7PKR - chains UB and VB of the 78 polymer chains in the assembly; structure by electron microscopy, 3.80 A resolution.

== Chain UB (and VB) ==
Molecule: Major vault protein
From: Rattus norvegicus
Notes: chain VB of this document is another copy of the same molecule, construct and numbering; everything in this record applies to it too
UniProtKB: Q62667 (MVP_RAT); numbering as in UniProt (aligned over 1-861)
Sequence (861 residues; numbered 1 to 861; the number before each row is that of its first residue):
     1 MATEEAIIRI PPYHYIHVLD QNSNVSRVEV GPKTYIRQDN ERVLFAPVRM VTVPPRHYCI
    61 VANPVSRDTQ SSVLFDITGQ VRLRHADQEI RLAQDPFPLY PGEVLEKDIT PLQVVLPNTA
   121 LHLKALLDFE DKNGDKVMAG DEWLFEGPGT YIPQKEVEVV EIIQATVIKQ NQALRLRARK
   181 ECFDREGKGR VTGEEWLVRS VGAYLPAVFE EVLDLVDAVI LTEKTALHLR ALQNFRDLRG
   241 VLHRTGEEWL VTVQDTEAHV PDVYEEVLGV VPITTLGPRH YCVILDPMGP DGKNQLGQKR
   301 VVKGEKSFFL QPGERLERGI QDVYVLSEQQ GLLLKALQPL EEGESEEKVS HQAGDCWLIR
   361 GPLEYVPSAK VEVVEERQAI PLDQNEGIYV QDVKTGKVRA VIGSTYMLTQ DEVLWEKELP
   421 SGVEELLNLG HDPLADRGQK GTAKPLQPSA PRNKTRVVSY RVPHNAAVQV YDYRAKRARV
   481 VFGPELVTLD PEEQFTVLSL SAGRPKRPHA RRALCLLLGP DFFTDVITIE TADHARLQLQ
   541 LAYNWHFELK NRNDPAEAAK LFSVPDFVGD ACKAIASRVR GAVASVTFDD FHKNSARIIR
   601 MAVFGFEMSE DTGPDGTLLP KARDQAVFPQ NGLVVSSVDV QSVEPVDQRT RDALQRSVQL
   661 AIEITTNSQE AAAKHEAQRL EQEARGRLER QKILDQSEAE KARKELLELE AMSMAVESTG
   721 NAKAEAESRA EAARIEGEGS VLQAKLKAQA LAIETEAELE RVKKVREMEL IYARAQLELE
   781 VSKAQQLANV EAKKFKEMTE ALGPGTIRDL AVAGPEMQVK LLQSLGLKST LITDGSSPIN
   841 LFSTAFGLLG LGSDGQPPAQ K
Disordered / not traced: 1-4, 429-448, 610-618, 816-861
What the authors report for this chain:
  - mutagenesis - D39A (Tm = 59 degC): unchanged stability
  - mutagenesis - E4K/E5K/I7N/D39K, I7K (Tm = 56 degC): decreased stability

== Chain UB / chain VB interface ==
Contacting residue pairs (236):
  Arg-9(UB) / Gln-21(VB)
  Arg-9(UB) / Asn-24(VB)  hydrogen bond
  Ile-10(UB) / Asn-24(VB)
  Pro-12(UB) / Asn-24(VB)
  Pro-32(UB) / Asn-24(VB)
  Lys-33(UB) / Asn-24(VB)
  Thr-34(UB) / Asn-24(VB)
  Thr-52(UB) / His-85(VB)
  Pro-55(UB) / Ala-86(VB)
  Arg-56(UB) / Leu-127(VB)
  Arg-56(UB) / Asp-128(VB)
  Arg-56(UB) / Ala-139(VB)
  Gln-94(UB) / His-85(VB)  hydrogen bond (backbone-side chain)
  Asp-95(UB) / His-85(VB)
  Pro-96(UB) / His-85(VB)
  Asn-118(UB) / Arg-179(VB)
  Asn-118(UB) / Lys-180(VB)
  Asn-118(UB) / Thr-192(VB)  hydrogen bond
  Thr-150(UB) / Ala-139(VB)
  Val-167(UB) / Thr-192(VB)
  Gln-170(UB) / Gln-233(VB)
  Asn-171(UB) / Leu-232(VB)
  Asn-171(UB) / Gln-233(VB)
  Asn-171(UB) / Thr-245(VB)
  Gly-202(UB) / Val-191(VB)
  Gly-202(UB) / Thr-192(VB)
  Ala-203(UB) / Thr-192(VB)
  Ile-220(UB) / Thr-245(VB)
  Ile-220(UB) / Gly-246(VB)
  Thr-222(UB) / Gly-246(VB)
  Glu-223(UB) / Asn-294(VB)
  Glu-257(UB) / Arg-244(VB)  salt bridge
  Glu-257(UB) / Thr-245(VB)
  Ala-258(UB) / Thr-245(VB)
  Ile-273(UB) / Leu-296(VB)  hydrophobic
  Thr-275(UB) / Leu-296(VB)  hydrogen bond (side chain-backbone)
  Thr-275(UB) / Gly-297(VB)  hydrogen bond (side chain-backbone)
  Gly-277(UB) / Gly-297(VB)
  Pro-278(UB) / Gly-297(VB)
  Pro-278(UB) / Gln-338(VB)
  Arg-279(UB) / Lys-299(VB)
  Arg-279(UB) / Leu-337(VB)
  Arg-279(UB) / Gln-338(VB)  hydrogen bond
  Arg-279(UB) / Ala-369(VB)  hydrogen bond (side chain-backbone)
  Arg-279(UB) / Lys-370(VB)
  Glu-305(UB) / Gln-298(VB)  hydrogen bond
  Ser-307(UB) / Leu-296(VB)
  Val-325(UB) / Leu-337(VB)  hydrophobic
  Val-325(UB) / Ala-353(VB)
  Val-325(UB) / Gly-354(VB)
  Leu-326(UB) / Ala-353(VB)
  Ser-327(UB) / Gly-354(VB)
  Glu-328(UB) / Lys-394(VB)
  Gln-329(UB) / Val-393(VB)
  Gln-329(UB) / Lys-394(VB)  hydrogen bond (side chain-backbone)
  Pro-362(UB) / Gln-352(VB)
  Pro-362(UB) / Ala-353(VB)  hydrogen bond (backbone-backbone)
  Pro-362(UB) / Asp-355(VB)
  Leu-363(UB) / Ala-353(VB)  hydrogen bond (backbone-backbone)
  Glu-364(UB) / Pro-339(VB)
  Glu-364(UB) / Ala-353(VB)
  Pro-381(UB) / Gln-391(VB)  hydrogen bond (backbone-side chain)
  Pro-381(UB) / Val-393(VB)  hydrophobic
  Leu-382(UB) / Thr-395(VB)
  Leu-382(UB) / Gly-396(VB)
  Leu-382(UB) / Lys-397(VB)
  Asp-383(UB) / Gly-396(VB)  hydrogen bond (backbone-backbone)
  Asp-383(UB) / Lys-397(VB)
  Asp-383(UB) / Val-398(VB)
  Gln-384(UB) / Arg-474(VB)
  Asn-385(UB) / Tyr-473(VB)  hydrogen bond (side chain-backbone)
  Asn-385(UB) / Arg-474(VB)
  Asn-385(UB) / Lys-476(VB)
  Ser-404(UB) / Thr-395(VB)
  Thr-405(UB) / Val-393(VB)
  Thr-405(UB) / Lys-394(VB)
  Thr-405(UB) / Thr-395(VB)  hydrogen bond (backbone-backbone)
  Thr-405(UB) / Gly-396(VB)
  Arg-461(UB) / Tyr-473(VB)
  Arg-461(UB) / Gln-494(VB)
  Val-462(UB) / Tyr-473(VB)
  His-464(UB) / Gln-469(VB)
  His-464(UB) / Tyr-471(VB)
  His-464(UB) / Thr-496(VB)
  Asn-465(UB) / Phe-562(VB)
  Asn-465(UB) / Ser-563(VB)
  Pro-484(UB) / Tyr-471(VB)
  Pro-484(UB) / Tyr-473(VB)
  Glu-485(UB) / Tyr-471(VB)  hydrogen bond
  Glu-485(UB) / Lys-476(VB)
  Leu-486(UB) / Tyr-473(VB)  hydrophobic
  Leu-486(UB) / Lys-476(VB)  hydrogen bond (backbone-side chain)
  Leu-486(UB) / Glu-492(VB)
  Pro-520(UB) / Ser-563(VB)
  Pro-520(UB) / Val-564(VB)
  Pro-520(UB) / Pro-565(VB)
  Pro-520(UB) / Gln-630(VB)
  Asp-521(UB) / Pro-565(VB)
  Phe-522(UB) / Asp-570(VB)
  Phe-522(UB) / Lys-573(VB)
  Ala-542(UB) / Lys-573(VB)
  Asn-544(UB) / Asp-570(VB)
  Asn-544(UB) / Lys-573(VB)  hydrogen bond
  His-592(UB) / Glu-530(VB)
  His-592(UB) / Thr-531(VB)  hydrogen bond (side chain-backbone)
  His-592(UB) / Ala-532(VB)
  His-592(UB) / His-534(VB)
  His-592(UB) / Ala-584(VB)
  Lys-593(UB) / Ala-532(VB)
  Lys-593(UB) / Ala-584(VB)
  Lys-593(UB) / Ser-585(VB)
  Ala-596(UB) / Gly-581(VB)
  Asp-639(UB) / Lys-573(VB)  salt bridge
  Asp-639(UB) / Ala-574(VB)
  Asp-639(UB) / Ser-577(VB)  hydrogen bond
  Val-640(UB) / Ser-577(VB)
  Val-640(UB) / Arg-580(VB)
  Gln-641(UB) / Lys-573(VB)
  Gln-641(UB) / Arg-580(VB)  hydrogen bond (backbone-side chain)
  Ser-642(UB) / Arg-580(VB)
  Val-643(UB) / Arg-580(VB)
  Asp-652(UB) / Arg-649(VB)  salt bridge
  Leu-654(UB) / His-534(VB)
  Gln-655(UB) / Asp-647(VB)  hydrogen bond
  Gln-655(UB) / Arg-649(VB)
  Gln-655(UB) / Thr-650(VB)
  Ser-657(UB) / Asp-533(VB)
  Val-658(UB) / Asp-533(VB)
  Val-658(UB) / His-534(VB)
  Val-658(UB) / Ala-535(VB)
  Ala-661(UB) / Asp-533(VB)
  Ile-662(UB) / Phe-588(VB)  hydrophobic
  Thr-665(UB) / Asp-589(VB)  hydrogen bond
  Thr-666(UB) / Ser-657(VB)
  Gln-669(UB) / Leu-660(VB)
  Gln-669(UB) / Ile-664(VB)
  Ala-673(UB) / Ile-664(VB)  hydrophobic
  Leu-680(UB) / His-675(VB)
  Glu-681(UB) / Lys-674(VB)  salt bridge
  Glu-681(UB) / His-675(VB)  salt bridge
  Ala-684(UB) / His-675(VB)
  Leu-688(UB) / Gln-678(VB)
  Gln-691(UB) / Arg-679(VB)  hydrogen bond (side chain-backbone)
  Gln-691(UB) / Gln-682(VB)
  Gln-691(UB) / Glu-683(VB)  hydrogen bond (side chain-backbone)
  Lys-692(UB) / Gln-682(VB)
  Asp-695(UB) / Gln-682(VB)  hydrogen bond
  Asp-695(UB) / Gly-686(VB)
  Glu-698(UB) / Arg-690(VB)  hydrogen bond (backbone-side chain)
  Ala-702(UB) / Arg-690(VB)
  Ala-702(UB) / Ile-693(VB)  hydrophobic
  Arg-703(UB) / Ile-693(VB)
  Leu-706(UB) / Ile-693(VB)
  Leu-706(UB) / Gln-696(VB)
  Leu-709(UB) / Ser-697(VB)
  Leu-709(UB) / Glu-700(VB)
  Leu-709(UB) / Lys-701(VB)
  Glu-710(UB) / Glu-700(VB)
  Met-712(UB) / Lys-704(VB)
  Ser-713(UB) / Glu-700(VB)  hydrogen bond
  Ser-713(UB) / Arg-703(VB)
  Ser-713(UB) / Leu-707(VB)
  Val-716(UB) / Leu-707(VB)  hydrophobic
  Val-716(UB) / Glu-708(VB)
  Glu-717(UB) / Leu-707(VB)
  Gly-720(UB) / Ala-711(VB)
  Asn-721(UB) / Met-714(VB)
  Ala-724(UB) / Met-714(VB)  hydrophobic
  Ala-724(UB) / Ser-718(VB)  hydrogen bond (backbone-side chain)
  Ser-728(UB) / Ser-718(VB)  hydrogen bond
  Ser-728(UB) / Ala-722(VB)
  Glu-731(UB) / Thr-719(VB)
  Glu-731(UB) / Lys-723(VB)
  Ala-732(UB) / Ala-722(VB)
  Ala-732(UB) / Ala-726(VB)
  Ile-735(UB) / Lys-723(VB)
  Ile-735(UB) / Ala-726(VB)
  Ile-735(UB) / Glu-727(VB)
  Ile-735(UB) / Ala-730(VB)  hydrophobic
  Glu-736(UB) / Ala-726(VB)
  Glu-736(UB) / Arg-729(VB)  salt bridge
  Gly-739(UB) / Ala-730(VB)
  Leu-742(UB) / Arg-734(VB)
  Gln-743(UB) / Ala-733(VB)
  Leu-746(UB) / Arg-734(VB)
  Leu-746(UB) / Gly-737(VB)
  Leu-746(UB) / Glu-738(VB)
  Gln-749(UB) / Val-741(VB)
  Ala-750(UB) / Ser-740(VB)
  Ala-750(UB) / Ala-744(VB)
  Ile-753(UB) / Ala-744(VB)  hydrophobic
  Ile-753(UB) / Lys-745(VB)
  Ile-753(UB) / Ala-748(VB)
  Ala-757(UB) / Ala-748(VB)  hydrophobic
  Arg-761(UB) / Thr-755(VB)
  Lys-764(UB) / Ala-752(VB)
  Lys-764(UB) / Thr-755(VB)
  Lys-764(UB) / Glu-756(VB)
  Lys-764(UB) / Leu-759(VB)
  Val-765(UB) / Thr-755(VB)
  Val-765(UB) / Leu-759(VB)
  Met-768(UB) / Leu-759(VB)  hydrophobic
  Met-768(UB) / Val-762(VB)  hydrophobic
  Met-768(UB) / Arg-766(VB)  hydrogen bond
  Glu-769(UB) / Arg-766(VB)
  Tyr-772(UB) / Arg-766(VB)
  Tyr-772(UB) / Glu-769(VB)  hydrogen bond
  Ala-775(UB) / Leu-770(VB)  hydrophobic
  Ala-775(UB) / Arg-774(VB)
  Leu-779(UB) / Ala-773(VB)
  Leu-779(UB) / Leu-777(VB)  hydrophobic
  Ser-782(UB) / Leu-777(VB)
  Lys-783(UB) / Leu-777(VB)
  Gln-786(UB) / Leu-777(VB)
  Gln-786(UB) / Val-781(VB)
  Leu-787(UB) / Ala-784(VB)  hydrophobic
  Val-790(UB) / Ala-784(VB)
  Val-790(UB) / Gln-785(VB)
  Val-790(UB) / Ala-788(VB)  hydrophobic
  Lys-793(UB) / Gln-785(VB)
  Lys-793(UB) / Ala-788(VB)
  Lys-793(UB) / Asn-789(VB)  hydrogen bond
  Glu-797(UB) / Ala-792(VB)
  Glu-797(UB) / Lys-796(VB)
  Met-798(UB) / Phe-795(VB)
  Ala-801(UB) / Phe-795(VB)  hydrophobic
  Ala-801(UB) / Lys-796(VB)
  Ala-801(UB) / Thr-799(VB)  hydrogen bond (backbone-side chain)
  Leu-802(UB) / Ile-807(VB)  hydrophobic
  Thr-806(UB) / Pro-804(VB)
  Thr-806(UB) / Arg-808(VB)
  Asp-809(UB) / Arg-808(VB)
  Leu-810(UB) / Ala-811(VB)  hydrophobic
  Ala-813(UB) / Ala-811(VB)
  Ala-813(UB) / Val-812(VB)  hydrophobic
  Pro-815(UB) / Pro-815(VB)
Also at the interface, not in a pair above, chain UB (149 interface residues in all): Pro-11, Val-53, Pro-117, Val-201, Lys-224, Val-487, Gly-519, Ser-595, Ala-699, Lys-723, Glu-725, Glu-727, Arg-729, Gln-776, Lys-794, Glu-800
Also at the interface, not in a pair above, chain VB (155 interface residues in all): Asn-22, Ser-23, Thr-78, Gly-193, Glu-248, Gly-313, Lys-335, Asp-411, Val-470, Asp-566, Ala-653, Leu-654, Ala-661, Arg-685, Glu-689, Ala-715, Leu-751, Glu-758, Lys-763, Glu-778, Glu-791

== In short ==
149 residues of chain UB and 155 residues of chain VB are in contact; the contacts include 34 hydrogen bonds
and 6 salt bridges. Polar contacts include Glu-257(UB)/Arg-244(VB), Asp-639(UB)/Lys-573(VB) and
Asp-652(UB)/Arg-649(VB). The paper reports that E4K/E5K/I7N/D39K and I7K of chain UB reduce stability; D39A of
chain UB leaves stability unchanged.
Both chains are Major vault protein (Rattus norvegicus). Entry 7PKR (Vault structure in primmed conformation)
was determined by electron microscopy (same publication as 7PKY and 7PKZ).
